Entry 8OLR (X-ray diffraction, 2.80 A resolution); this record covers chains M and b of the 28 polymer chains in the assembly.

Chain M:
Name: Proteasome subunit beta type-7
From: Saccharomyces cerevisiae
Reference sequence: P30657 (PSB7_YEAST); residues -12 to 233 here correspond to UniProt positions 21-266 (UniProt number = residue number + 33)
Amino-acid sequence (246 residues; numbered -12 to 233; the number before each row is that of its first residue; numbers below 1 keep their minus sign (Thr-12 is residue -12)):
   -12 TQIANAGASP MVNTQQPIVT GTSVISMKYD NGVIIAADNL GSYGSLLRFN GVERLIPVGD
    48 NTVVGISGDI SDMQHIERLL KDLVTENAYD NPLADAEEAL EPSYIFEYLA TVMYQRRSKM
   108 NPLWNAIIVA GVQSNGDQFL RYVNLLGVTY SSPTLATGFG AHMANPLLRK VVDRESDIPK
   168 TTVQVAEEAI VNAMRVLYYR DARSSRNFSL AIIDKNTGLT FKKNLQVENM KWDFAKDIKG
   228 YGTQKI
Unresolved in the structure: -12 to 0

Chain b:
Name: Proteasome subunit beta type-1
From: Saccharomyces cerevisiae
Notes: EC 3.4.25.1
Reference sequence: P38624 (PSB1_YEAST); residues 1-196 here correspond to UniProt positions 20-215 (UniProt number = residue number + 19)
Amino-acid sequence (196 residues; row label = number of the first residue in the row):
     1 TSIMAVTFKD GVILGADSRT TTGAYIANRV TDKLTRVHDK IWCCRSGSAA DTQAIADIVQ
    61 YHLELYTSQY GTPSTETAAS VFKELCYENK DNLTAGIIVA GYDDKNKGEV YTIPLGGSVH
   121 KLPYAIAGSG STFIYGYCDK NFRENMSKEE TVDFIKHSLS QAIKWDGSSG GVIRMVVLTA
   181 AGVERLIFYP DEYEQL
Covalent attachments: Cystargolide A (bound) (VSZ) linked to Thr1
Ligand contacts: Cystargolide A (bound) (VSZ): Arg19, Thr20, Thr21, Lys33, Arg45, Ser46, Gly47, Ala49, Thr94, Gly96, Leu115, Gly128, Ser129, Ser168

Interface between chain M and chain b:
Residue-residue contacts (56):
  Ser32(M) - Trp165(b)
  Ser32(M) - Asp166(b)
  Ser32(M) - Gly167(b)  hydrogen bond (backbone-backbone)
  Leu33(M) - Phe133(b)  hydrophobic
  Leu33(M) - Trp165(b)
  Leu34(M) - Lys164(b)
  Leu34(M) - Trp165(b)  hydrogen bond (backbone-backbone)
  Arg35(M) - Trp165(b)
  Phe146(M) - Ala24(b)
  Phe146(M) - Tyr25(b)
  Tyr185(M) - Glu194(b)  hydrogen bond
  Tyr186(M) - Ile26(b)
  Tyr186(M) - Arg29(b)
  Arg187(M) - Ala24(b)
  Arg187(M) - Tyr25(b)
  Arg187(M) - Ile26(b)  hydrogen bond (backbone-backbone)
  Arg187(M) - Ala27(b)  hydrogen bond (side chain-backbone)
  Arg187(M) - Arg29(b)
  Asp188(M) - Ala24(b)
  Asp188(M) - Ile26(b)
  Ala189(M) - Arg19(b)
  Ala189(M) - Thr21(b)
  Ala189(M) - Ala24(b)  hydrogen bond (backbone-backbone)
  Ala189(M) - Ile26(b)
  Ala189(M) - Gly167(b)
  Arg193(M) - Asp191(b)  salt bridge
  Arg193(M) - Glu194(b)  salt bridge
  Lys218(M) - Arg29(b)  hydrogen bond (backbone-side chain)
  Trp219(M) - Arg29(b)
  Trp219(M) - Gly171(b)
  Trp219(M) - Val172(b)  hydrophobic
  Trp219(M) - Tyr189(b)
  Trp219(M) - Pro190(b)
  Asp220(M) - Tyr189(b)  hydrogen bond (backbone-side chain)
  Phe221(M) - Arg29(b)
  Phe221(M) - Val30(b)  hydrophobic
  Ala222(M) - Val30(b)  hydrophobic
  Ala222(M) - Val172(b)  hydrophobic
  Ala222(M) - Arg174(b)  hydrogen bond (backbone-side chain)
  Ala222(M) - Ile187(b)  hydrophobic
  Lys223(M) - Ile187(b)
  Lys223(M) - Tyr189(b)
  Ile225(M) - Val30(b)
  Ile225(M) - Arg174(b)
  Lys226(M) - Asp32(b)
  Gly227(M) - Asp32(b)  hydrogen bond (backbone-side chain)
  Tyr228(M) - Thr35(b)
  Tyr228(M) - Arg45(b)
  Tyr228(M) - Gln53(b)  hydrogen bond (side chain-backbone)
  Tyr228(M) - Ala56(b)
  Tyr228(M) - Asp57(b)  hydrogen bond
  Gln231(M) - Thr35(b)
  Gln231(M) - Arg36(b)  hydrogen bond (side chain-backbone)
  Gln231(M) - Arg185(b)
  Ile233(M) - Trp42(b)
  Ile233(M) - Arg185(b)  hydrogen bond (backbone-side chain)
Interface residues without a listed pair, chain M (27 interface residues in all): Asn37, Met150, Arg190, Met217
Interface residues without a listed pair, chain b (34 interface residues in all): Asn28, Leu34, Ile163, Ser168

Summary:
Chain M and chain b form an interface of 27 and 34 residues respectively, with 14 hydrogen bonds and 2 salt
bridges. Polar pairs include Arg193(M)-Asp191(b), Arg193(M)-Glu194(b) and Tyr185(M)-Glu194(b). Covalently
linked Cystargolide A (bound): at Thr1(b).
Chain M is Proteasome subunit beta type-7 and chain b is Proteasome subunit beta type-1, both from
Saccharomyces cerevisiae; the structure, Structure of yeast 20S proteasome in complex with the natural product
beta-lactone inhibitor Cystargolide A, was determined by X-ray diffraction, deposited together with 8R03,
8R04, 8R05 and 8OLL.
